PDB entry 7CKW | electron microscopy, 3.22 A resolution | chains B and G of the 5 polymer chains in the assembly

# Chain B
Protein: Guanine nucleotide-binding protein G(I)/G(S)/G(T) subunit beta-1
Source organism: Homo sapiens
Reference sequence: P62873 (GBB1_HUMAN); numbering as in UniProt (aligned over 2-340)
Sequence (356 residues; numbered -15 to 340; the number before each row is that of its first residue; numbers below 1 keep their minus sign (Met-15 is residue -15)):
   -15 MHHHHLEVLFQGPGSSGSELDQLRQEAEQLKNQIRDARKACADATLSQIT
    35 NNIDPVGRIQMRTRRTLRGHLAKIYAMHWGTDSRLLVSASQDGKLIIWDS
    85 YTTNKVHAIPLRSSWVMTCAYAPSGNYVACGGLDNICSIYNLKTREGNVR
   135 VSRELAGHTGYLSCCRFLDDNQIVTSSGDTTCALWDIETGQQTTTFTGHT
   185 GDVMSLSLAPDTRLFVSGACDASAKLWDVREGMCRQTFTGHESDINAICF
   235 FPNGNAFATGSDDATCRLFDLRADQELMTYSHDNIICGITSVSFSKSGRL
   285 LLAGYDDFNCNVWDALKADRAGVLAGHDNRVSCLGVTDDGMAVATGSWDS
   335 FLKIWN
Disordered / not traced: -15 to 0
Sequence notes: initiating methionine (-15); expression tag (-14 to 1)
Swiss-Prot annotation at these positions:
  - modified residue: Ser2 (N-acetylserine), His266 (Phosphohistidine)

# Chain G
Protein: Guanine nucleotide-binding protein G(I)/G(S)/G(O) subunit gamma-2
Source organism: Homo sapiens
Reference sequence: P59768 (GBG2_HUMAN); numbering as in UniProt (aligned over 1-71)
Sequence (71 residues; each row starts with the number of its first residue):
     1 MASNNTASIAQARKLVEQLKMEANIDRIKVSKAAADLMAYCEAHAKEDPL
    51 LTPVPASENPFREKKFFCAIL
Disordered / not traced: 1-4, 63-71
Swiss-Prot annotation at these positions:
  - modified residue: Ala2 (N-acetylalanine), Cys68 (Cysteine methyl ester)
  - lipidation: Cys68 (S-geranylgeranyl cysteine)

# Chain B / chain G interface
Residue-residue contacts (96; chain B residue first):
  Glu3(B) with Ile9(G); Arg13(G), salt bridge
  Leu4(B) with Asn5(G); Ser8(G); Ile9(G)
  Leu7(B) with Ala12(G); Arg13(G); Val16(G), hydrophobic
  Ala11(B) with Leu19(G)
  Leu14(B) with Val16(G), hydrophobic; Leu19(G), hydrophobic; Lys20(G)
  Ile18(B) with Glu22(G); Ala23(G), hydrophobic; Arg27(G)
  Arg22(B) with Glu22(G), salt bridge; Arg27(G)
  Ala24(B) with Lys29(G)
  Cys25(B) with Ile28(G); Lys29(G); Val30(G), hydrogen bond (backbone-backbone)
  Ala26(B) with Val30(G), hydrophobic
  Asp27(B) with Lys29(G), salt bridge; Val30(G)
  Ala28(B) with Val30(G)
  Ile33(B) with Ala34(G), hydrophobic; Met38(G)
  Ile37(B) with Met38(G), hydrophobic
  Val40(B) with Leu51(G)
  Ile43(B) with Leu50(G)
  Arg48(B) with Phe61(G); Arg62(G)
  Arg49(B) with Pro60(G), hydrogen bond (side chain-backbone); Phe61(G), hydrogen bond (side chain-backbone)
  Trp63(B) with Phe61(G), hydrophobic
  Ser84(B) with Phe61(G)
  Tyr85(B) with Pro60(G), hydrophobic; Phe61(G), hydrophobic
  Thr181(B) with Lys14(G), hydrogen bond
  Glu215(B) with Met21(G)
  Cys218(B) with Gln18(G), hydrogen bond
  Gln220(B) with Glu22(G)
  Thr221(B) with Gln18(G), hydrogen bond; Glu22(G), hydrogen bond (backbone-side chain)
  Phe235(B) with Leu37(G), hydrophobic; Tyr40(G), hydrophobic; Cys41(G), hydrophobic
  Pro236(B) with Tyr40(G), hydrogen bond (backbone-side chain)
  Asn237(B) with Asp36(G), hydrogen bond; Tyr40(G)
  Ala240(B) with Leu37(G), hydrophobic
  Leu252(B) with Leu37(G), hydrophobic
  Asp254(B) with Ala33(G)
  Arg256(B) with Asp26(G); Arg27(G); Ile28(G), hydrogen bond (backbone-backbone); Asp36(G), salt bridge
  Ala257(B) with Arg27(G); Ile28(G)
  Asp258(B) with Glu22(G); Ile25(G); Arg27(G), salt bridge
  Gln259(B) with Val30(G)
  Leu261(B) with Val30(G), hydrophobic; Leu37(G), hydrophobic
  Ser279(B) with Asp48(G), hydrogen bond; Leu50(G)
  Lys280(B) with His44(G); Glu47(G), salt bridge; Asp48(G), hydrogen bond (backbone-side chain)
  Ser281(B) with Tyr40(G); Cys41(G), hydrogen bond (backbone-side chain); His44(G); Ala45(G); Asp48(G), hydrogen bond (backbone-side chain); Leu51(G)
  Gly282(B) with Cys41(G)
  Arg283(B) with Cys41(G), hydrogen bond (backbone-side chain); Leu51(G)
  Leu284(B) with Leu50(G); Leu51(G), hydrophobic
  Leu300(B) with Met38(G), hydrophobic; Cys41(G), hydrophobic
  Asp323(B) with Pro49(G)
  Gly324(B) with Asp48(G); Pro49(G); Leu50(G)
  Met325(B) with Pro49(G), hydrophobic; Leu50(G); Asn59(G); Pro60(G); Phe61(G), hydrophobic
  Ala326(B) with Phe61(G), hydrophobic
  Ile338(B) with Phe61(G), hydrophobic
  Asn340(B) with Val54(G); Asn59(G), hydrogen bond
Other interface residues (no listed pair), chain B (64 interface residues in all): Gln6, Glu10, Lys15, Gln17, Ala21, Leu30, Thr34, Met45, Ser67, Met217, Arg219, Leu286, Val320, Val327
Other interface residues (no listed pair), chain G (39 interface residues in all): Leu15

# Summary
The interface between chain B and chain G involves 64 residues on one side and 39 on the other, with 16
hydrogen bonds and 6 salt bridges. Polar pairs include Glu3(B)-Arg13(G), Arg22(B)-Glu22(G) and
Asp27(B)-Lys29(G).
Here chain B is Guanine nucleotide-binding protein G(I)/G(S)/G(T) subunit beta-1 and chain G is Guanine
nucleotide-binding protein G(I)/G(S)/G(O) subunit gamma-2, both from Homo sapiens. Entry 7CKW (Cryo-EM
structure of Fenoldopam bound dopamine receptor DRD1-Gs signaling complex) was determined by electron
microscopy together with 7CKX, 7CKY, 7CKZ and 7CRH from the same study.
